5T16 - chains B and E of the 8 polymer chains in the assembly; structure by X-ray diffraction, 2.78 A resolution.

== Chain B ==
Protein: Ribonuclease 3
Organism: Saccharomyces cerevisiae (strain ATCC 204508 / S288c)
Notes: EC 3.1.26.3
UniProtKB: Q02555 (RNT1_YEAST); residues 184-459 here = UniProt positions 184-459
Chain sequence (276 residues; each row starts with the number of its first residue):
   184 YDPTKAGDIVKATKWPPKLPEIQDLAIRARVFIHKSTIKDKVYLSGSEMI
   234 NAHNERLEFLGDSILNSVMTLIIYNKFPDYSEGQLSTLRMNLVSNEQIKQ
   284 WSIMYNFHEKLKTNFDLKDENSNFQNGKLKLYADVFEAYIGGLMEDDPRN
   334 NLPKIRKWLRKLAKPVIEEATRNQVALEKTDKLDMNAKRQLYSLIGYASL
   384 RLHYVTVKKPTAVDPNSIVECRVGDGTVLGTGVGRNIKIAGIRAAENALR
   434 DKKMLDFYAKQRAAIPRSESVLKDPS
Not modelled in the structure: 357-361, 458-459

== Chain E ==
Protein: Ribonuclease 3
Organism: Saccharomyces cerevisiae
Notes: EC 3.1.26.3
UniProtKB: Q02555 (RNT1_YEAST); numbering as in UniProt (aligned over 41-159)
Chain sequence (119 residues; row label = number of the first residue in the row):
    41 ISNYKYLEVIQLEHAVTKLVESYNKIIELSPNLVAYNEAVNNQDRVPVQI
    91 LPSLSRYQLKLAAELKTLHDLKKDAILTEITDYENEFDTEQKQPILQEIS
   141 KADMEKLEKLEQVKREKRE
Not modelled in the structure: 41-42, 158-159

== Interface between chain B and chain E ==
Residue-residue contacts (8; chain B residue first):
  Leu377(B) with Ile50(E); Gln51(E)
  Lys435(B) with Leu47(E)
  Leu438(B) with Leu47(E), hydrophobic
  Asp439(B) with Tyr46(E); Leu47(E), hydrogen bond (side chain-backbone)
  Ala442(B) with Tyr46(E), hydrophobic
  Ala446(B) with Tyr46(E)
Also at the interface, not in a pair above, chain B (10 interface residues in all): Gln373, Lys436, Lys443, Arg445
Also at the interface, not in a pair above, chain E (5 interface residues in all): Lys45

== In short ==
10 residues of chain B and 5 residues of chain E are in contact; the contacts include 1 hydrogen bond. Its one
hydrogen-bonded contact is Asp439(B)-Leu47(E).
Chain B is Ribonuclease 3 (Saccharomyces cerevisiae (strain ATCC 204508 / S288c)) and chain E is Ribonuclease
3 (Saccharomyces cerevisiae); the structure, Crystal structure of yeast RNase III (Rnt1p) complexed with a
non-hydrolyzable RNA substrate analog, was determined by X-ray diffraction.
